Entry 9QQ6 (electron microscopy, 6.45 A resolution (low resolution: residue-level contacts below are approximate; hydrogen-bond / salt-bridge calls are withheld)); this record covers chains A and C of the 3 polymer chains in the assembly.

Chain A:
Protein: histidine kinase
Source organism: Azotobacter vinelandii DJ
Notes: EC 2.7.13.3
UniProt: C1DMA9 (C1DMA9_AZOVD); residue numbers follow UniProt; this construct covers 2-519
Chain sequence (537 residues; row label = number of the first residue in the row; numbers below 1 keep their minus sign (Met-17 is residue -17)):
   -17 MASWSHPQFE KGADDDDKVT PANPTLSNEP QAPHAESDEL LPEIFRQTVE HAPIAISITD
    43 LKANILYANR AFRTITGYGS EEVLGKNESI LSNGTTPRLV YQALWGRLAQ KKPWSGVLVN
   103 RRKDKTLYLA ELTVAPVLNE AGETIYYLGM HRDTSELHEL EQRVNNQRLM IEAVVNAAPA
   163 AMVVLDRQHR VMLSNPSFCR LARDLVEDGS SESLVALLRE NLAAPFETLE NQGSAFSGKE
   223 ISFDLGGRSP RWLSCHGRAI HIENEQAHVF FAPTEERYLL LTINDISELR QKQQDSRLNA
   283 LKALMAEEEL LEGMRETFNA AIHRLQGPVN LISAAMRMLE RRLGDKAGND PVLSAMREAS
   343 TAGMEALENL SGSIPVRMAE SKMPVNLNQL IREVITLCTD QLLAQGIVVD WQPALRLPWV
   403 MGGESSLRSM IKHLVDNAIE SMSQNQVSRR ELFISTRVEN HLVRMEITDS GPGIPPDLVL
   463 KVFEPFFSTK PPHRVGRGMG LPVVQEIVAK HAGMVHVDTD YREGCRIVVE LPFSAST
Disordered / not traced: -17 to 20, 518-519
Construct notes: initiating methionine (-17); expression tag (-16 to 1)
Residues lining bound ligands:
  - ADP (adenosine-5'-diphosphate): Asn419, Ala420, Ser423, Asp451, Gly455, Ile456, Val464, Phe469, Ser470, Thr471, Lys472, Arg476, Val477, Gly478, Arg479, Gly480, Met481, Gly482, Leu483, Pro484, Cys507
  - FAD (flavin-adenine dinucleotide): Thr41, Leu43, Lys44, Ala45, Asn69, Glu70, Ser71, Leu73, Ser74, Arg80, Tyr83, Gln84, Leu86, Trp87, Leu90, Leu100, Asn102, Leu114, Val116, Tyr129, Leu130, Gly131, His133

Chain C:
Protein: Nif-specific regulatory protein
Source organism: Azotobacter vinelandii DJ
UniProt: C1DMB0 (C1DMB0_AZOVD); residues 1-522 here = UniProt positions 1-522
Chain sequence (528 residues; row label = number of the first residue in the row):
     1 MNATIPQRSA KQNPVELYDL QLQALASIAR TLSREQQIDE LLEQVLAVLH NDLGLLHGLV
    61 TISDPEHGAL QIGAIHTDSE AVAQACEGVR YRSGEGVIGN VLKHGNSVVL GRISADPRFL
   121 DRLALYDLEM PFIAVPIKNP EGNTIGVLAA QPDCRADEHM PARTRLLEIV ANLLAQTVRL
   181 VVNIEDGREA ADERDELRRE VRGKYGFENM VVGHTPTMRR VFDQIRRVAK WNSTVLVLGE
   241 SGTGKELIAS AIHYNSPRAH RPFVRLNCAA LPETLLESEL FGHEKGAFTG AVKQRKGRFE
   301 QADGGTLFLD EIGEISPMFQ AKLLRVLQEG EFERVGGNQT VRVNVRIVAA TNRDLESEVE
   361 KGKFREDLYY RLNVMAIRIP PLRERTADIP ELAEFLLGKI GRQQGRPLTV TDSAIRLLMS
   421 HRWPGNVREL ENCLERSAIM SEDGTITRDV VSLTGVDNES PPLAAPLPEV NLADETLDDR
   481 ERVIAALEQA GWVQAKAARL LGMTPRQIAY RIQTLNIHMR KIHHHHHH
Disordered / not traced: 1-209, 459-528
Construct notes: expression tag (523-528)
Residues lining bound ligands: ADP (adenosine-5'-diphosphate): Val211, Val212, Met218, Phe222, Glu240, Ser241, Gly242, Thr243, Gly244, Lys245, Glu246, Leu247, Arg385, Leu392, Val427, Arg428, Glu431
Reported in the primary citation:
  - mutagenesis - K230E: decreased stability
  - mutagenesis - P257A, R258D, N373A: decreased signaling in response to NifL
  - mutagenesis - K230E, E356K: increased signaling in response to NifL
  - mutagenesis - K230A, E356A, E360A, E366A: unchanged signaling in response to excess nitrogen (+N)

How chain A and chain C interact:
Residue-residue contacts - 78 pairs, chain A then chain C:
  Glu298(A) with Lys230(C)
  Phe300(A) with Arg227(C)
  Asn301(A) with Asp223(C); Arg226(C); Arg227(C)
  Ile304(A) with Arg227(C)
  His305(A) with Arg227(C); Trp231(C); Ser233(C); Met375(C)
  Arg306(A) with Trp231(C)
  Gln308(A) with Gln224(C); Val374(C); Met375(C); Ala376(C); Arg378(C)
  Gly309(A) with Val374(C); Met375(C)
  Asn312(A) with Asn373(C); Val374(C); Met375(C); Ala376(C); Arg378(C)
  Leu313(A) with Tyr370(C); Asn373(C)
  Ala316(A) with Tyr369(C); Tyr370(C); Asn373(C)
  Ala317(A) with Tyr370(C)
  Arg319(A) with Glu356(C)
  Met320(A) with Glu356(C); Val359(C); Glu366(C); Tyr369(C); Tyr370(C)
  Arg323(A) with Asp354(C); Glu356(C); Ser357(C); Glu360(C)
  Arg324(A) with Val359(C); Glu360(C); Glu366(C)
  Met346(A) with Arg220(C); Arg378(C)
  Leu349(A) with Arg220(C)
  Glu350(A) with Arg219(C); Arg220(C)
  Ser353(A) with Arg219(C); Arg220(C); Asp223(C)
  Gly354(A) with Arg219(C)
  Ile356(A) with Asp223(C); Arg226(C); Arg227(C)
  Val461(A) with Arg261(C)
  Leu462(A) with Arg258(C); Arg261(C); Gly304(C); Asn344(C)
  Lys463(A) with Asn344(C)
  Phe465(A) with Pro257(C)
  Glu466(A) with Asn232(C); Arg258(C); Asn344(C)
  Pro467(A) with Lys230(C); Trp231(C)
  Pro484(A) with Lys230(C)
  Gln487(A) with Tyr254(C); Asn255(C); Ser256(C); Pro257(C); Ala259(C)
  Glu488(A) with Lys230(C)
  Ala491(A) with Tyr254(C); Asn255(C)
  Met496(A) with His260(C)
  Val497(A) with His260(C)
  His498(A) with His260(C)
Also at the interface, not in a pair above, chain A (39 interface residues in all): Ala302, Ala303, Phe468, Gly495
Also at the interface, not in a pair above, chain C (36 interface residues in all): Pro216, Val228, Arg371
From the paper, about this interface:
  - interface residues, chain A: Glu298(A), Arg323(A), Glu488(A) (proposed by the authors, not directly observed)
  - interface residues, chain C: Lys230(C), Glu356(C), Glu360(C), Glu366(C)

Summary:
39 residues of chain A face 36 of chain C across their interface. Chain A binds flavin-adenine dinucleotide
and ADP. Chain C binds ADP. The paper reports that P257A, R258D and N373A of chain C reduce signaling in
response to NifL; interface residues Glu298(A), Arg323(A) and Lys230(C) among others; 9 substitutions were
tested in all.
Here chain A is histidine kinase and chain C is Nif-specific regulatory protein, both from Azotobacter
vinelandii DJ. Entry 9QQ6 (Structure of the Azotobacter vinelandii NifL-NifA complex) was determined by
electron microscopy.
